8TE6 - chain A; structure by X-ray diffraction, 1.25 A resolution.

== Chain A ==
Molecule: V-set and immunoglobulin domain-containing protein 4
Organism: Homo sapiens
UniProt: Q9Y279 (VSIG4_HUMAN); residues 1-118 here correspond to UniProt positions 20-137 (UniProt number = residue number + 19)
Chain sequence (123 residues; numbered -4 to 118; the number before each row is that of its first residue; numbers below 1 keep their minus sign (Gly-4 is residue -4)):
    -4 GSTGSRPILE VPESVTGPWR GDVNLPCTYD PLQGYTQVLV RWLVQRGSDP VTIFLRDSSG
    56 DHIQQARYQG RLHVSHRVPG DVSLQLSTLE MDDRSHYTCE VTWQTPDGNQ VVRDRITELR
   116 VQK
Disordered / not traced: -4 to -1
Disulfide bonds: Cys22-Cys94
Construct notes: expression tag (-4 to 0); engineered mutation Arg15 (Lys34 in Q9Y279), Arg36 (Lys55 in Q9Y279), Arg62 (Lys81 in Q9Y279), Arg72 (Lys91 in Q9Y279), Arg110 (Lys129 in Q9Y279)

== Summary ==
Chain A is V-set and immunoglobulin domain-containing protein 4 (Homo sapiens); the structure, Crystal
structure of a multiple lysine-to-arginine substitution mutant of the human CRIg C3b-binding domain, was
determined by X-ray diffraction together with 8TE5 from the same study.
